PDB entry 4I9T | X-ray diffraction, 2.00 A resolution | chain A

[Chain A]
Protein: 1-phosphatidylinositol phosphodiesterase
Organism: Staphylococcus aureus subsp. aureus
Notes: EC 4.6.1.13
Reference sequence: P45723 (PLC_STAAE); residues 1-302 here correspond to UniProt positions 11-312 (UniProt number = residue number + 10)
Amino-acid sequence (310 residues; each row starts with the number of its first residue):
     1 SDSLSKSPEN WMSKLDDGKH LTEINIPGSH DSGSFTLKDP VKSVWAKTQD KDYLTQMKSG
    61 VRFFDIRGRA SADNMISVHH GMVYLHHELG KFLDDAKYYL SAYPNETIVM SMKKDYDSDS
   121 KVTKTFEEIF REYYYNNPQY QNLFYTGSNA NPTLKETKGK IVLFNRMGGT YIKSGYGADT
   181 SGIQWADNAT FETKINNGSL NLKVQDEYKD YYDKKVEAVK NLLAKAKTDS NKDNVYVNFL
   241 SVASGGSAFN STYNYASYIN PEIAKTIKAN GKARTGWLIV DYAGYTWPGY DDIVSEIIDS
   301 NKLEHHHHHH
Disordered / not traced: 306-310
Sequence notes: engineered mutation Tyr-258 (His268 in P45723); expression tag (303-310)
Small-molecule neighbours:
  - 1,2,3,4,5,6-hexahydroxy-cyclohexane (INS), molecule 1: His-30, Asp-31, Arg-67, Lys-113, Arg-166, Trp-185, Asp-206, Tyr-208, Phe-239
  - 1,2,3,4,5,6-hexahydroxy-cyclohexane (INS), molecule 2: Asp-50, Lys-51, Gly-284, Tyr-285, Thr-286
UniProt features mapped onto this chain:
  - active site: His-30 (Proton acceptor), His-80 (Proton donor)
Reported in the primary citation:
  - mutagenesis - Y211A/N254Y/H258Y/Y290A: abolished binding to PG/PC (0.2 mm/0.8 mm) SUVs

[In short]
Ligands of chain A: 1,2,3,4,5,6-hexahydroxy-cyclohexane. From UniProt: active-site residues His-30 and His-80.
From the paper: Y211A/N254Y/H258Y/Y290A abolish binding to PG/PC (0.2 mm/0.8 mm) SUVs.
Chain A is 1-phosphatidylinositol phosphodiesterase (Staphylococcus aureus subsp. aureus); the structure,
Structure of the H258Y mutant of the phosphatidylinositol-specific phospholipase C from Staphylococcus aureus,
was determined by X-ray diffraction (same publication as 4I8Y, 4I90, 4I9J and 4I9M).
